3W7U - chain A; structure by X-ray diffraction, 1.99 A resolution.

Chain A:
Molecule: Uncharacterized protein YgjK
Organism: Escherichia coli
Reference sequence: P42592 (YGJK_ECOLI); residues 1-760 here correspond to UniProt positions 24-783 (UniProt number = residue number + 23)
Chain sequence (760 residues; row label = number of the first residue in the row):
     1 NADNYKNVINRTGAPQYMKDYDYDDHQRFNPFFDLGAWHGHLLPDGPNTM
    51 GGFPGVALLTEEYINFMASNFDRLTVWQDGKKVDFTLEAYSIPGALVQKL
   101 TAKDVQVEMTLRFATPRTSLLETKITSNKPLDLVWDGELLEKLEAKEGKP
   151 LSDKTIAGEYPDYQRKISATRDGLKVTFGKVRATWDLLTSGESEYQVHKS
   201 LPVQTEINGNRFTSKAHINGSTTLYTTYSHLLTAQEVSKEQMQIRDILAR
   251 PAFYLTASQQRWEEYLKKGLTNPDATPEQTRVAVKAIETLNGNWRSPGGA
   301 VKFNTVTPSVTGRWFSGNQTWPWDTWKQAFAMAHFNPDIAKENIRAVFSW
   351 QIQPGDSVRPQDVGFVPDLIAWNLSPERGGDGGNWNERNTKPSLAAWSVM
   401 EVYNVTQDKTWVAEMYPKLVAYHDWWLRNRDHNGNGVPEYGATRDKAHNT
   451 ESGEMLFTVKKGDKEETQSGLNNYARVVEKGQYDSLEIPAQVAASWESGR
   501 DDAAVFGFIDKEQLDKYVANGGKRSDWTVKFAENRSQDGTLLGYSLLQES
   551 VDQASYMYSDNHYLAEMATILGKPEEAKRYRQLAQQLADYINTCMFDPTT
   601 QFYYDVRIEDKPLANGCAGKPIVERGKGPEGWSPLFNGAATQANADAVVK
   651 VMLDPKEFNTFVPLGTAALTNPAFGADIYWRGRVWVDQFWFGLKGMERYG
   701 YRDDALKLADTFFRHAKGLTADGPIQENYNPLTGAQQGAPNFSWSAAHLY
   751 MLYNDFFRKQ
Disulfide bonds: C594-C617
Bound ions: Ca2+: D431, N433, N435, V437, E439, E549
Small-molecule neighbours: alpha-D-galactopyranose (GLA): W321, D368, L369, N386, K391, W496
Curated features (UniProtKB/Swiss-Prot):
  - active site: D501 (Proton donor), E727 (Proton acceptor)
  - binding site (Ca(2+)): D431, N433, N435, V437, E439, E549

Summary:
Bound to chain A: alpha-D-galactopyranose. The Ca2+ site is built by D431, N433, N435, V437, E439 and E549.
UniProt lists active-site residues D501 and E727 and 6 Ca2+-binding residues.
Chain A is Uncharacterized protein YgjK (Escherichia coli); the structure, Escherichia coli K12 YgjK complexed
with galactose, was determined by X-ray diffraction, deposited together with 3W7S, 3W7T and 3D3I.
